Entry 2ZOE (X-ray diffraction, 2.60 A resolution); this record covers chains A and B.

[Chain A]
Name: Hemagglutinin components HA3
Organism: Clostridium botulinum
Notes: fragment: HA3a
UniProtKB: P46085 (HA70_CLOBO); residue numbers follow UniProt; this construct covers 1-184
Chain sequence (205 residues; row label = number of the first residue in the row; numbers below 1 keep their minus sign (Ile-20 is residue -20)):
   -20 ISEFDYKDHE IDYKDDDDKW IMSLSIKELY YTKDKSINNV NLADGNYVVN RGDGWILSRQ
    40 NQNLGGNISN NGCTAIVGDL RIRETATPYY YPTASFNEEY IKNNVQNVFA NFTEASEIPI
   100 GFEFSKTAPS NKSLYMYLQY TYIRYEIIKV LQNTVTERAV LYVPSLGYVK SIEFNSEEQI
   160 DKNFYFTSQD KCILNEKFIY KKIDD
Unresolved in the structure: -20 to 16
Modified positions: Mse115 (selenomethionine; parent Met)
Construct notes: expression tag (-20 to 0)

[Chain B]
Name: Hemagglutinin components HA3
Organism: Clostridium botulinum
Notes: fragment: HA3b
UniProtKB: P46085 (HA70_CLOBO); numbering as in UniProt (aligned over 204-623)
Chain sequence (420 residues; numbered 204 to 623; the number before each row is that of its first residue):
   204 QTILPYPNGL YVINKGDGYM RTNDKDLIGT LLIESSTSGS IIQPRLRNTT RPLFNTSNPT
   264 IFSQEYTEAR LNDAFNIQLF NTSTTLFKFV EEAPTNKNIS MKVYNTYEKY ELINYQNGNI
   324 DDKAEYYLPS LGKCEVSDAP SPQAPVVETP VDQDGFIQTG PNENIIVGVI NPSENIEEIS
   384 TPIPDDYTYN IPTSIQNNAC YVLFKVNTTG VYKITTKNNL PPLIIYEAIG SSNRNMNSNN
   444 LSNDNIKAIK YITGLNRSDA KSYLIVSLFK DKNYYIRIPQ ISSSTTSQLI FKRELGNISD
   504 LADSTVNILD NLNTSGTHYY TRQSPDVGNY ISYQLTIPGD FNNIASSIFS FRTRNNQGIG
   564 TLYRLTESIN GYNLITINNY SDLLNNVEPI SLLNGATYIF RVKVTELNNY NIIFDAYRNS
Modified positions: Mse223 (selenomethionine; parent Met); Mse304 (selenomethionine; parent Met); Mse439 (selenomethionine; parent Met)
Small-molecule neighbours: N-acetyl-beta-neuraminic acid (SLB): Arg460, Asp462, Asp513, Asn514, Thr520, His521, Tyr522, Tyr523, Thr524, Arg525

[Interface between chain A and chain B]
Residue-residue contacts (111; chain A residue first):
  Ser37(A) - Gly433(B)
  Ser37(A) - Arg437(B)
  Arg38(A) - Asp276(B)  hydrogen bond (side chain-backbone)
  Arg38(A) - Ala277(B)
  Arg38(A) - Phe278(B)
  Arg38(A) - Ile432(B)
  Arg38(A) - Ile449(B)
  Arg38(A) - Ala451(B)
  Gln39(A) - Phe278(B)
  Gln39(A) - Asn279(B)
  Gln41(A) - Asn217(B)  hydrogen bond
  Gln41(A) - Glu311(B)  hydrogen bond
  Gln41(A) - Tyr313(B)
  Gln41(A) - Glu366(B)  hydrogen bond
  Asn42(A) - Phe278(B)  hydrogen bond (side chain-backbone)
  Asn42(A) - Asn279(B)
  Asn42(A) - Ile280(B)
  Asn42(A) - Leu331(B)
  Leu43(A) - Leu334(B)
  Gly44(A) - Asp220(B)
  Gly44(A) - Glu311(B)
  Gly44(A) - Ser333(B)
  Gly44(A) - Leu334(B)
  Gly45(A) - Asp220(B)  hydrogen bond (backbone-side chain)
  Gly45(A) - Ser333(B)  hydrogen bond (backbone-side chain)
  Gly45(A) - Leu334(B)  hydrogen bond (backbone-backbone)
  Gly45(A) - Gly335(B)
  Asn46(A) - Phe290(B)
  Asn46(A) - Phe292(B)
  Asn46(A) - Leu334(B)  hydrogen bond (side chain-backbone)
  Asn46(A) - Gly335(B)
  Ile47(A) - Gly221(B)
  Ile47(A) - Phe292(B)
  Ile47(A) - Gly335(B)  hydrogen bond (backbone-backbone)
  Ile47(A) - Lys336(B)
  Ile47(A) - Cys337(B)  hydrogen bond (backbone-backbone)
  Ile47(A) - Thr362(B)
  Ile47(A) - Gly363(B)
  Ser48(A) - Cys337(B)
  Asn49(A) - Cys337(B)
  Asn49(A) - Glu338(B)  hydrogen bond
  Asn49(A) - Val339(B)  hydrogen bond (side chain-backbone)
  Asn50(A) - Glu294(B)
  Asn50(A) - Val339(B)
  Gly51(A) - Glu294(B)
  Cys52(A) - Phe292(B)  hydrophobic
  Cys52(A) - Val293(B)
  Cys52(A) - Glu294(B)
  Cys52(A) - Cys337(B)  hydrophobic
  Thr53(A) - Lys291(B)
  Thr53(A) - Phe292(B)
  Thr53(A) - Val293(B)  hydrogen bond (backbone-backbone)
  Ala54(A) - Lys291(B)
  Ile55(A) - Phe290(B)
  Ile55(A) - Lys291(B)  hydrogen bond (backbone-backbone)
  Ile55(A) - Val293(B)  hydrophobic
  Val56(A) - Leu289(B)
  Gly57(A) - Thr288(B)
  Gly57(A) - Leu289(B)  hydrogen bond (backbone-backbone)
  Asp58(A) - Thr287(B)  hydrogen bond
  Asp58(A) - Thr288(B)  hydrogen bond
  Asp58(A) - Leu289(B)
  Leu59(A) - Thr287(B)
  Glu63(A) - Asn251(B)
  Thr64(A) - Leu282(B)
  Thr64(A) - Thr287(B)  hydrogen bond
  Tyr68(A) - Asn279(B)  hydrogen bond
  Tyr68(A) - Gln281(B)
  Tyr70(A) - Arg437(B)  hydrogen bond
  Tyr70(A) - Asn438(B)
  Tyr70(A) - Asp447(B)
  Pro71(A) - Asn438(B)  hydrogen bond (backbone-side chain)
  Thr72(A) - Mse439(B)
  Thr72(A) - Asn440(B)
  Glu102(A) - Leu289(B)
  Tyr114(A) - Asp220(B)  hydrogen bond
  Tyr114(A) - Pro364(B)  hydrophobic
  Arg123(A) - Asn436(B)
  Arg123(A) - Arg437(B)
  Val134(A) - Mse439(B)
  Thr135(A) - Mse439(B)
  Thr135(A) - Asn440(B)
  Thr135(A) - Ser441(B)  hydrogen bond (backbone-side chain)
  Glu136(A) - Mse439(B)
  Glu136(A) - Asn440(B)
  Arg137(A) - Arg437(B)
  Arg137(A) - Asn438(B)
  Arg137(A) - Mse439(B)  hydrogen bond (backbone-backbone)
  Val139(A) - Arg437(B)
  Val139(A) - Asn438(B)
  Phe153(A) - Thr362(B)
  Phe153(A) - Gly363(B)
  Phe153(A) - Pro364(B)
  Ser155(A) - Asn365(B)  hydrogen bond (backbone-side chain)
  Glu156(A) - Asn365(B)
  Glu157(A) - Asn365(B)  hydrogen bond (backbone-side chain)
  Gln158(A) - Asn365(B)
  Ile159(A) - Asn365(B)
  Lys161(A) - Ile368(B)
  Tyr164(A) - Pro364(B)
  Tyr164(A) - Asn365(B)  hydrogen bond (side chain-backbone)
  Tyr164(A) - Glu366(B)
  Phe165(A) - Phe278(B)  hydrophobic
  Phe165(A) - Ile368(B)  hydrophobic
  Phe165(A) - Val370(B)  hydrophobic
  Ser167(A) - Ile432(B)
  Ser167(A) - Gly433(B)  hydrogen bond (backbone-backbone)
  Gln168(A) - Ser435(B)
  Gln168(A) - Asn436(B)
  Asp169(A) - Asn436(B)
  Asp169(A) - Arg437(B)  salt bridge
Other interface residues (no listed pair), chain A (55 interface residues in all): Trp34, Ile61, Ala73, Leu117, Tyr119, Ala138, Asn154
Other interface residues (no listed pair), chain B (50 interface residues in all): Asn275, Thr309

[In short]
55 residues of chain A face 50 of chain B across their interface, with 29 hydrogen bonds and 1 salt bridge.
Polar contacts include Asp169(A)-Arg437(B), Arg38(A)-Asp276(B) and Gln41(A)-Asn217(B). Bound to chain B:
N-acetyl-beta-neuraminic acid.
Chain A is Hemagglutinin components HA3 and chain B is Hemagglutinin components HA3, both from Clostridium
botulinum; the structure, HA3 subcomponent of Clostridium botulinum type C progenitor toxin, complex with
N-acetylneuramic acid, was determined by X-ray diffraction, deposited together with 2ZS6.
